PDB entry 8QZ8 | electron microscopy, 3.13 A resolution | chains B and C of the 5 polymer chains in the assembly

Chain B:
Protein: Putative PB1
Organism: Tilapia lake virus
UniProtKB: A0A1Y9SHW4 (A0A1Y9SHW4_9VIRU); numbering as in UniProt (aligned over 1-519)
Sequence (519 residues; numbered 1 to 519; the number before each row is that of its first residue):
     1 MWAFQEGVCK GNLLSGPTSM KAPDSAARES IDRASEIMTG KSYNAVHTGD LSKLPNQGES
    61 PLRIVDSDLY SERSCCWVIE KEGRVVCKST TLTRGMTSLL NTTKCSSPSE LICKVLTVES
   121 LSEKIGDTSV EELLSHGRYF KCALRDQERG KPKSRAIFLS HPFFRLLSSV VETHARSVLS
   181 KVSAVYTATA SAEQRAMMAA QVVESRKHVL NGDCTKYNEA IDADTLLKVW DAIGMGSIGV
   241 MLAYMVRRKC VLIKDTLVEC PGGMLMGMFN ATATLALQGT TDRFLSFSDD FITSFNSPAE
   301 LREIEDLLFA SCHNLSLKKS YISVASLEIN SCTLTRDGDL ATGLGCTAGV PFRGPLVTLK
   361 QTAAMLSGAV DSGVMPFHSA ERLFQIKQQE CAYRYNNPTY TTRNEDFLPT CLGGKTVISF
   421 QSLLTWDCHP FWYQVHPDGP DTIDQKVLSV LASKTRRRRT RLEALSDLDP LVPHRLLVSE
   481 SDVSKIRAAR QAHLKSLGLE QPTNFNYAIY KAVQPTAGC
Disordered / not traced: 457-458, 515-519
Metal / ion sites: Mg2+: Asp213, Asp290
Small-molecule neighbours: phosphomethylphosphonic acid guanylate ester (G2P): Arg145, Glu148, Lys151, Arg155, Ile157, Cys214, Thr215, Lys216, Tyr217, Asn218, Met266, Gly267, Asn270, Asp289, Lys319
What the authors report for this chain:
  - specificity-determining residues: Asn270 (proposed by the authors, not directly observed)

Chain C:
Protein: RNA-dependent RNA polymerase
Organism: Tilapia lake virus
UniProtKB: A0A7G3S745 (A0A7G3S745_9VIRU); residues 1-457 here = UniProt positions 1-457
Sequence (478 residues; each row starts with the number of its first residue):
     1 MSQFGKSFKG RTEVTITEYR SHTVKDVHRS LLTADKSLRK SFCFRNALNQ FLDKDLPLLP
    61 IRPKLESRVA VKKSKLRSQL SFRPGLTQEE AIDLYNKGYD GDSVSGALQD RVVNEPVAYS
   121 SADNDKFHRG LAALGYTLAD RAFDTCESGF VRAIPTTPCG FICCGPGSFK DSLGFVIKIG
   181 EFWHMYDGFQ HFVAVEDAKF LASKSPSFWL AKRLAKRLNL VPKEDPSVAA AECPCKKVWE
   241 ASFARAPTAL DPFGGRAFCD QGWVYHRDVG YATANHISQE TLFQQALSVR NLGPQGSANV
   301 SGSIHTALDR LRAAYSRGTP ASRSILQGLA NLITPVGENF ECDLDKRKLN IKALRSPERY
   361 ITIEGLVVNL DDVVRGFYLD KAKVTVLSRS KWMGYEDLPQ KPPNGTFYCR KRKAMLLISC
   421 SPGTYAKKRK VAVQEDRFKD MRVENFREVA ENMDLNQGSG SENLYFQGHH HHHHHHHH
Disordered / not traced: 1, 429-478
Construct notes: conflict Lys391 (Arg in A0A7G3S745); expression tag (458-478)
Metal / ion sites: Zn2+ site 1: Cys146, Cys159, Cys163, Cys164; Zn2+ site 2: His184, His191, Cys233, Cys235
What the authors report for this chain:
  - binding site for Template vRNA_S loop: Asp102, Gly106

How chain B and chain C interact:
Pairs across the interface (207):
  Lys53(B) with Arg355(C)
  Tyr70(B) with Glu18(C), hydrogen bond; Ser21(C)
  Thr93(B) with Ser21(C); His22(C)
  Thr97(B) with Ser7(C); Phe8(C); Arg11(C); Glu18(C), hydrogen bond; His22(C), hydrogen bond
  Leu100(B) with Arg11(C); Glu18(C)
  Asn101(B) with Ser7(C), hydrogen bond (side chain-backbone); Phe8(C); Lys9(C); Arg11(C), hydrogen bond
  Lys104(B) with Gly10(C)
  Cys105(B) with Arg11(C), hydrogen bond (backbone-side chain)
  Ser106(B) with Arg11(C), hydrogen bond (backbone-side chain); Glu13(C); Thr15(C); Glu18(C)
  Ser107(B) with Thr15(C)
  Ser180(B) with Gly302(C); Ser303(C), hydrogen bond (side chain-backbone)
  Lys181(B) with Ser303(C); Thr306(C), hydrogen bond (backbone-side chain)
  Val182(B) with Arg310(C), hydrogen bond (backbone-side chain)
  Ser183(B) with Arg310(C), hydrogen bond (backbone-side chain)
  Ala184(B) with Arg310(C), hydrogen bond (backbone-side chain); Tyr360(C)
  Tyr186(B) with Ser301(C); Gly302(C)
  Glu193(B) with Pro116(C)
  Gln194(B) with Ser78(C)
  Met197(B) with Leu76(C); Ser78(C)
  Gln201(B) with Gly365(C), hydrogen bond (side chain-backbone); Leu366(C); Val367(C), hydrogen bond (side chain-backbone)
  Val202(B) with Val367(C), hydrophobic
  Glu204(B) with Thr385(C); Leu417(C); Ser419(C), hydrogen bond
  Ser205(B) with Lys383(C); Thr385(C)
  Arg206(B) with Thr385(C)
  Lys207(B) with Thr385(C); Val386(C); Leu387(C), hydrogen bond (side chain-backbone)
  Asp282(B) with Ser356(C); Pro357(C)
  Val324(B) with Leu387(C); Trp392(C), hydrophobic
  Ala325(B) with Trp392(C), hydrophobic
  Leu334(B) with Leu76(C), hydrophobic
  Thr335(B) with Tyr395(C)
  Arg336(B) with Leu387(C); Leu417(C)
  Asp337(B) with Lys75(C); Gly405(C); Thr406(C), hydrogen bond
  Gly338(B) with Leu76(C)
  Asp339(B) with Ser74(C)
  Phe352(B) with Asp35(C)
  Arg353(B) with Ala34(C); Asp35(C)
  Gly354(B) with Asp35(C); Leu38(C)
  Pro355(B) with Leu38(C); Phe44(C), hydrophobic
  Ser367(B) with Gly130(C)
  Val370(B) with Tyr119(C); Gly130(C)
  Asp371(B) with Val117(C); Ala118(C), hydrogen bond (backbone-backbone); Tyr119(C); His128(C); Arg129(C); Gly130(C), hydrogen bond (side chain-backbone); Ala132(C)
  Ser372(B) with Leu76(C); Pro116(C)
  Phe377(B) with Gly130(C); Ala133(C), hydrophobic; Leu134(C), hydrophobic
  Arg394(B) with Asp35(C), salt bridge
  Tyr395(B) with Asp35(C), hydrogen bond
  Pro398(B) with Arg45(C)
  Thr399(B) with Arg39(C), hydrogen bond; Phe42(C)
  Tyr400(B) with Asp35(C), hydrogen bond (side chain-backbone); Leu38(C), hydrophobic; Arg39(C); Phe44(C)
  Thr401(B) with Arg45(C); Leu48(C)
  Thr402(B) with Arg45(C)
  Arg403(B) with Asn49(C), hydrogen bond; Leu52(C); Asp53(C), salt bridge
  Phe407(B) with Leu52(C), hydrophobic; Leu56(C), hydrophobic
  Leu408(B) with Leu52(C), hydrophobic
  Leu412(B) with Phe44(C), hydrophobic
  Gln421(B) with Leu134(C); Tyr136(C), hydrogen bond
  Leu424(B) with Gly130(C); Leu131(C), hydrophobic
  Thr425(B) with Lys64(C); Leu65(C); Leu131(C); Tyr136(C)
  Trp426(B) with Arg62(C); Pro63(C); Lys64(C)
  Asp427(B) with Lys64(C)
  Pro430(B) with Leu59(C)
  Phe431(B) with Leu48(C), hydrophobic; Phe51(C), hydrophobic; Leu52(C), hydrophobic; Leu56(C)
  Tyr433(B) with Pro60(C); Ile61(C); Arg62(C), hydrogen bond (side chain-backbone)
  Pro437(B) with Arg129(C)
  Asp438(B) with Arg129(C), salt bridge
  Pro440(B) with Arg62(C)
  Ile443(B) with Phe44(C), hydrophobic; Ala47(C), hydrophobic; Leu48(C), hydrophobic; Phe51(C), hydrophobic
  Asp444(B) with Leu38(C); Phe44(C)
  Val447(B) with Leu38(C), hydrophobic; Cys43(C), hydrophobic; Ala47(C), hydrophobic
  Leu448(B) with Ser37(C)
  Leu451(B) with Ser37(C)
  Ala452(B) with Val27(C); His28(C)
  Ser453(B) with Lys25(C)
  Thr455(B) with His28(C), hydrogen bond (backbone-side chain)
  Thr460(B) with Gln3(C), hydrogen bond (backbone-side chain)
  Arg461(B) with Lys25(C)
  Leu462(B) with Gln3(C); Phe4(C); Phe8(C), hydrophobic; Tyr19(C); Thr23(C)
  Glu463(B) with Tyr19(C), hydrogen bond (backbone-side chain)
  Leu465(B) with Tyr19(C), hydrophobic; Arg20(C)
  Ser466(B) with Asp102(C)
  Asp467(B) with Tyr99(C); Asp100(C); Gly101(C), hydrogen bond (side chain-backbone); Asp102(C), hydrogen bond (backbone-side chain)
  Leu468(B) with Ile16(C), hydrophobic; Tyr95(C); Gly101(C)
  Asp469(B) with Tyr95(C)
  Pro470(B) with Tyr95(C)
  Leu471(B) with Gln88(C); Ile92(C), hydrophobic
  Pro473(B) with Ile16(C)
  His474(B) with Thr15(C); Ile16(C), hydrogen bond (backbone-backbone); Thr17(C), hydrogen bond (backbone-side chain); Arg20(C)
  Arg475(B) with Thr15(C)
  Leu476(B) with Val14(C); Thr15(C); Ile16(C), hydrogen bond (backbone-backbone)
  Leu477(B) with Glu13(C); Val14(C); Thr15(C)
  Val478(B) with Phe4(C); Glu13(C); Val14(C), hydrogen bond (backbone-backbone); Ile16(C), hydrophobic
  Ser479(B) with Thr12(C); Glu13(C)
  Glu480(B) with Phe4(C)
  Val483(B) with Tyr19(C)
  Arg490(B) with Tyr95(C), hydrogen bond (side chain-backbone); Gly98(C); Tyr99(C), hydrogen bond (side chain-backbone)
  His493(B) with Asn96(C)
  Leu497(B) with Lys97(C)
  Leu499(B) with Gly98(C)
  Pro502(B) with Gly98(C); Tyr99(C); Asp100(C)
  Thr503(B) with Gly98(C), hydrogen bond (backbone-backbone); Tyr99(C); Asp100(C), hydrogen bond (backbone-backbone)
  Asn504(B) with Tyr99(C)
  Phe505(B) with Leu86(C), hydrophobic; Leu94(C), hydrophobic; Tyr99(C), hydrophobic; Ser103(C), hydrogen bond (backbone-side chain); Ala107(C), hydrophobic
  Tyr507(B) with Pro84(C), hydrogen bond (side chain-backbone); Gly85(C); Leu86(C), hydrophobic
  Tyr510(B) with Glu90(C), hydrogen bond
Interface residues without a listed pair, chain B (120 interface residues in all): Asp66, Ser67, Glu72, Arg73, Val185, Met198, Leu340, Leu356, Ala364, Gly373, Glu405, His429, Gln434, Arg456, Val472, Asp482, Leu494
Interface residues without a listed pair, chain C (118 interface residues in all): Val24, Asp26, Arg29, Lys36, Lys40, Arg68, Lys73, Arg77, Ala91, Val104, Ser105, Leu108, Asn114, Gln279, Glu358, Thr362, Asn404, Cys420

Summary:
120 residues of chain B and 118 residues of chain C are in contact; the contacts include 41 hydrogen bonds and
3 salt bridges. Polar pairs include Arg394(B)-Asp35(C), Arg403(B)-Asp53(C) and Asp438(B)-Arg129(C). Ligands of
chain B: phosphomethylphosphonic acid guanylate ester. The paper reports a binding site for Template vRNA_S
loop at Asp102(C) and Gly106(C); the specificity determinant Asn270(B).
Chain B is Putative PB1 and chain C is RNA-dependent RNA polymerase, both from Tilapia lake virus; the
structure, Tilapia Lake Virus polymerase in vRNA pre-termination state (transcriptase conformation), was
determined by electron microscopy (same publication as 8PSN, 8PSO, 8PSQ, 8PSS, 8PSU, 8PSX and 6 further
entries).
